8HK3 - chains A and H of the 5 polymer chains in the assembly; structure by electron microscopy, 3.20 A resolution.

[Chain A]
Name: Guanine nucleotide-binding protein G(i) subunit alpha-1
Organism: Homo sapiens
Reference sequence: P63096 (GNAI1_HUMAN); numbering as in UniProt (aligned over 2-354)
Chain sequence (353 residues; each row starts with the number of its first residue):
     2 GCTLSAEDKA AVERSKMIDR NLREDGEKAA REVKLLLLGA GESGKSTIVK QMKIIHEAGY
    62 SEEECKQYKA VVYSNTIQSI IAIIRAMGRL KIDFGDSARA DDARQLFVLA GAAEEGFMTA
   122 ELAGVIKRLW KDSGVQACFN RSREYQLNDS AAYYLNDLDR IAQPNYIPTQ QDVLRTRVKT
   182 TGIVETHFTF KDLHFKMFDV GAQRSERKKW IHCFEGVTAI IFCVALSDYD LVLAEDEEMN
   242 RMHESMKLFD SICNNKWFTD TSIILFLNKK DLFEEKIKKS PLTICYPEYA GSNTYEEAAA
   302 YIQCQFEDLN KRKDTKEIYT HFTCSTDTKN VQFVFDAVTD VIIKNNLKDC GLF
Disordered / not traced: 2-4, 55-181
Sequence notes: engineered mutation Ala-203 (Gly in P63096), Ser-326 (Ala in P63096)
Curated features (UniProtKB/Swiss-Prot):
  - region: Lys-35 to Thr-48 (G1 motif), Asp-173 to Thr-181 (G2 motif), Phe-196 to Gly-202, Gln-204, Arg-205 (G3 motif), Ile-265 to Asp-272 (G4 motif), Thr-324, Cys-325, Thr-327 to Thr-329 (G5 motif)
  - binding site (GTP): Glu-43 to Thr-48, Ser-151, Leu-175 to Thr-181, Asp-200 to Gly-202, Gln-204, Asn-269 to Asp-272
  - binding site (Mg(2+)): Ser-47, Thr-181
  - modified residue: Arg-178 (ADP-ribosylarginine), Gln-204 (Deamidated glutamine), Cys-351 (ADP-ribosylcysteine)
  - lipidation: Gly-2 (N-myristoyl glycine), Cys-3 (S-palmitoyl cysteine)
  - natural variant: Gly-40 (G40C: In NEDHISB; G40R: In NEDHISB), Gly-45 (G45D: In NEDHISB), Thr-48 (T48I: In NEDHISB; T48K: In NEDHISB), Gln-52 (Q52P: In NEDHISB), Ser-75 (deletion: In NEDHISB; uncertain significance), Gln-172 (deletion: In NEDHISB), Asp-173 (D173V: In NEDHISB), Glu-186 to Phe-189 (deletion: In NEDHISB; uncertain significance), Cys-224 (C224Y: In NEDHISB), Lys-270 (K270N: In NEDHISB; K270R: In NEDHISB), Asp-272 (D272G: In NEDHISB), Val-332 (V332E: In NEDHISB; uncertain significance)
  - mutagenesis: Gly-42 (G42R: Abolishes switch to an activated conformation and dissociation from beta and gamma subunits upon GTP binding. Abolishes interaction with RGS family members), Glu-116 (E116L: Enhances interaction (inactive GDP-bound) with RGS14), Gln-147 (Q147L: Enhances interaction (inactive GDP-bound) with RGS14), Glu-245 (E245L: Enhances interaction (inactive GDP-bound) with RGS14)

[Chain H]
Name: scFv16
Organism: Rattus norvegicus
Notes: antibody fragment or engineered binder
Chain sequence (247 residues; numbered 2 to 247 plus 14 insertion-coded residues; 13 numbers in that range are skipped by the numbering (no residue carries them; nothing is unmodelled there); the number before each row is that of its first residue; a row labelled like 121A-121N holds insertion residues (121A, then the next letters in order)):
     2 VQLVESGGGL VQPGGSRKLS CSASGFAFSS FGMHWVRQAP EKGLEWVAYI SSGSGTIYYA
    62 DTVKGRFTIS RDDPKNTLFL QMTSLRSEDT AMYYCVRSIY YYGSSPFDFW GQGTTLTVSA
121A-121N GGGGSGGGGSGGGG
   135 SADIVMTQAT SSVPVTPGES VSISCRSSKS LLHSNGNTYL YWFLQRPGQS PQLLIYRMSN
   195 LASGVPDRFS GSGSGTAFTL TISRLEAEDV GVYYCMQHLE YPLTFGAGTK LEL
Disordered / not traced: 121A-121N

[Interface between chain A and chain H]
Pairs across the interface - 14 pairs, chain A then chain H:
  Leu-5(A) with His-167(H)
  Ala-7(A) with Tyr-173(H), hydrophobic; Leu-233(H)
  Glu-8(A) with Tyr-101(H); Tyr-173(H); Tyr-175(H), hydrogen bond; His-232(H)
  Lys-10(A) with Tyr-235(H)
  Ala-11(A) with Tyr-101(H), hydrophobic
  Glu-14(A) with Ser-52(H)
  Arg-15(A) with Ile-100(H); Tyr-101(H)
  Met-18(A) with Ser-53(H), hydrogen bond; Gly-54(H)
Also at the interface, not in a pair above, chain A (10 interface residues in all): Ser-6, Ala-12
Also at the interface, not in a pair above, chain H (14 interface residues in all): Ser-31, Tyr-50, Pro-107

[Summary]
10 residues of chain A face 14 of chain H across their interface, with 2 hydrogen bonds. Polar pairs include
Glu-8(A)/Tyr-175(H) and Met-18(A)/Ser-53(H). Curated annotation (UniProt) lists 22 GTP-binding residues,
Mg2+-binding residues Ser-47(A) and Thr-181(A) and 4 mutagenesis sites on chain A.
Here chain A is Guanine nucleotide-binding protein G(i) subunit alpha-1 (Homo sapiens) and chain H is scFv16
(Rattus norvegicus). Entry 8HK3 (C3aR-Gi-apo protein complex) was determined by electron microscopy, deposited
together with 8HK2 and 8HK5.
